Entry 2R93 (X-ray diffraction, 4.00 A resolution); this record covers chains A and E of the 13 polymer chains in the assembly.

Chain A:
Protein: DNA-directed RNA polymerase II subunit RPB1
Source organism: Saccharomyces cerevisiae
Notes: EC 2.7.7.6
Reference sequence: P04050 (RPB1_YEAST); residues 1-1733 here = UniProt positions 1-1733
Chain sequence (1733 residues; each row starts with the number of its first residue):
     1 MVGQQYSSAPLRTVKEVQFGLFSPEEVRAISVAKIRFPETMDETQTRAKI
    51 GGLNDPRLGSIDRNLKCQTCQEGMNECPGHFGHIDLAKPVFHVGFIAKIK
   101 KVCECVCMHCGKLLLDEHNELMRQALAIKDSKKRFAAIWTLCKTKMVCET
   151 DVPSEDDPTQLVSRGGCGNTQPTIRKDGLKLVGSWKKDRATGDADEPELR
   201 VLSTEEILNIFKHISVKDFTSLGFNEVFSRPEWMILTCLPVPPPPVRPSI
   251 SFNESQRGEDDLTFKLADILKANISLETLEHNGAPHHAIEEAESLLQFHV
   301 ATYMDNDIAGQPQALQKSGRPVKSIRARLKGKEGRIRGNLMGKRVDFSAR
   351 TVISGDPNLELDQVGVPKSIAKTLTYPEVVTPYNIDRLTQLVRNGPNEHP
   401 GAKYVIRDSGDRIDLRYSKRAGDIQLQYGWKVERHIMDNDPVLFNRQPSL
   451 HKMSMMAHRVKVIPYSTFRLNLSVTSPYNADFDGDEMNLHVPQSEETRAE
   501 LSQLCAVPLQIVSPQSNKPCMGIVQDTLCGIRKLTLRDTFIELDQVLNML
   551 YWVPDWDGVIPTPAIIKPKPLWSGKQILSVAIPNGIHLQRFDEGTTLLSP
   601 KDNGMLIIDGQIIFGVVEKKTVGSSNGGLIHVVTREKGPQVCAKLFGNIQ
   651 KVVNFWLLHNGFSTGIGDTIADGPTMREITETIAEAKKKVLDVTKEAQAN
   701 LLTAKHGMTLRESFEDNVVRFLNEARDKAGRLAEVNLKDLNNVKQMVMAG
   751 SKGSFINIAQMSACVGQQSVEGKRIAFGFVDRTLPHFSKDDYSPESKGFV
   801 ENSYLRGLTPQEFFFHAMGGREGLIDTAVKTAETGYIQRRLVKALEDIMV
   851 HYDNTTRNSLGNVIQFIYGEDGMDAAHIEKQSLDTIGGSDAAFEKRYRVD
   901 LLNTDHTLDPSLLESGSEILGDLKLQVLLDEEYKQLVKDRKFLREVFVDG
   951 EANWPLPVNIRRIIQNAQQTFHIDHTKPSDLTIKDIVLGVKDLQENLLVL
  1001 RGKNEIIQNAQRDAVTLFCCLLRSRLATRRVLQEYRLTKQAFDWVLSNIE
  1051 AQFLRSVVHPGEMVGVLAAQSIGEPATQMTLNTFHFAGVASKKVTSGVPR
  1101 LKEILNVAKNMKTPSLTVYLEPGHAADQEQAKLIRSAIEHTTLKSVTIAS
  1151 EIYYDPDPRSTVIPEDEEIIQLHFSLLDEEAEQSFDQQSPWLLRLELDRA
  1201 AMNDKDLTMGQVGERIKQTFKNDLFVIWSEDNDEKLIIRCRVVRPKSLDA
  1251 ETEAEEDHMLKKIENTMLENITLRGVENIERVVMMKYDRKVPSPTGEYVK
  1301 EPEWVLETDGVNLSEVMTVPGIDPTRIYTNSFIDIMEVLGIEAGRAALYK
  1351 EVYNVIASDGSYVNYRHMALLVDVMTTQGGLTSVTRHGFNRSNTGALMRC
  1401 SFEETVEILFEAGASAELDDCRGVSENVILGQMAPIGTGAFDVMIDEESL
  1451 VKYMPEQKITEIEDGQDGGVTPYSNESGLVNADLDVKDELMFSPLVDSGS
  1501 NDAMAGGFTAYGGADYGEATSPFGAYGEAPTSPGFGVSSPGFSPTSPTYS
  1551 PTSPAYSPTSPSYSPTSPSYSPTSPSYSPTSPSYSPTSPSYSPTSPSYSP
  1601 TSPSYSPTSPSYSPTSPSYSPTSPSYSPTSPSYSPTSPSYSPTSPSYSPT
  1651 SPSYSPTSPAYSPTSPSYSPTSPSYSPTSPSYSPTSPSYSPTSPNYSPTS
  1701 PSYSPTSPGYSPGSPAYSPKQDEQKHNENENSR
Not modelled in the structure: 1, 190-194, 1082-1091, 1178-1186, 1246-1253, 1456-1733
Ion coordination: Zn2+ site 1: C67, C70, C77; Zn2+ site 2: C110, C148; Mg2+ near D481 (its only coordinating residue here)
Swiss-Prot annotation at these positions:
  - region: P248 to D260 (Lid loop), N306 to K323 (Rudder loop), P810 to E822 (Bridging helix)
  - binding site (Zn(2+)): C67, C70, C77, H80, C107, C110, C148, C167
  - binding site (Mg(2+)): D481, D483, D485
  - modified residue: T1471 (Phosphothreonine)
  - cross-link (Glycyl lysine isopeptide (Lys-Gly)): K695 (interchain with G-Cter in ubiquitin), K1246 (interchain with G-Cter in ubiquitin), K1350 (interchain with G-Cter in ubiquitin)

Chain E:
Protein: DNA-directed RNA polymerases I, II, and III subunit RPABC1
Source organism: Saccharomyces cerevisiae
Notes: EC 2.7.7.6
Reference sequence: P20434 (RPAB1_YEAST); numbering as in UniProt (aligned over 1-215)
Chain sequence (215 residues; numbered 1 to 215; the number before each row is that of its first residue):
     1 MDQENERNISRLWRAFRTVKEMVKDRGYFITQEEVELPLEDFKAKYCDSM
    51 GRPQRKMMSFQANPTEESISKFPDMGSLWVEFCDEPSVGVKTMKTFVIHI
   101 QEKNFQTGIFVYQNNITPSAMKLVPSIPPATIETFNEAALVVNITHHELV
   151 PKHIRLSSDEKRELLKRYRLKESQLPRIQRADPVALYLGLKRGEVVKIIR
   201 KSETSGRYASYRICM
Not modelled in the structure: 1

Interface between chain A and chain E:
Residue-residue contacts - 86 pairs, chain A then chain E:
  R857(A) with Y168(E), hydrogen bond (side chain-backbone); L170(E); Q174(E)
  L860(A) with Q174(E), hydrogen bond (backbone-side chain)
  G861(A) with Q174(E), hydrogen bond (backbone-side chain)
  N862(A) with Q174(E)
  V863(A) with L170(E), hydrophobic; Q174(E), hydrogen bond (backbone-backbone); P176(E)
  Q865(A) with Y208(E)
  F866(A) with Y168(E), hydrophobic; L175(E), hydrophobic; Y208(E), hydrogen bond (backbone-side chain); A209(E); S210(E); Y211(E)
  I867(A) with Y208(E), hydrophobic
  G869(A) with T204(E), hydrogen bond (backbone-side chain)
  E870(A) with R200(E), salt bridge; S202(E), hydrogen bond; T204(E); S205(E), hydrogen bond (backbone-side chain); Y208(E)
  D871(A) with T204(E), hydrogen bond
  F942(A) with G206(E); R207(E)
  E945(A) with K201(E), salt bridge
  V946(A) with K201(E); S202(E); G206(E)
  F947(A) with E203(E)
  W954(A) with E203(E)
  L956(A) with T204(E)
  N1004(A) with R167(E)
  I1006(A) with E163(E); L164(E); R167(E)
  I1007(A) with R167(E); Y168(E), hydrophobic
  D1013(A) with S205(E), hydrogen bond (backbone-side chain); R207(E), salt bridge
  A1014(A) with S205(E)
  L1017(A) with S202(E); E203(E); T204(E); S205(E); G206(E)
  M1317(A) with V142(E)
  T1318(A) with R14(E); V141(E)
  P1324(A) with V142(E), hydrophobic; H147(E), hydrogen bond (backbone-side chain)
  T1325(A) with H146(E), hydrogen bond (side chain-backbone); H147(E), hydrogen bond (backbone-side chain); E148(E), hydrogen bond (backbone-backbone)
  R1326(A) with H147(E); E148(E), salt bridge
  I1327(A) with H147(E), hydrogen bond (backbone-side chain)
  M1336(A) with P183(E)
  E1337(A) with P183(E)
  V1338(A) with I144(E); P183(E)
  L1339(A) with I144(E); H147(E); V150(E); V184(E)
  G1340(A) with D182(E); P183(E)
  I1341(A) with D182(E); R212(E)
  E1342(A) with P151(E); H153(E); I198(E); R200(E), salt bridge; R212(E), salt bridge
  A1343(A) with L149(E); V150(E), hydrophobic
  R1345(A) with R200(E)
  A1346(A) with L149(E), hydrophobic
  Y1349(A) with E203(E)
  Y1365(A) with E203(E)
  T1376(A) with R212(E), hydrogen bond
  T1377(A) with R177(E); R212(E)
  Q1378(A) with R177(E)
  G1379(A) with Q179(E)
Also at the interface, not in a pair above, chain A (51 interface residues in all): A1010, T1016, S1314, A1347, R1366, D1373
Also at the interface, not in a pair above, chain E (41 interface residues in all): R11, A138, R169

Overview:
51 residues of chain A face 41 of chain E across their interface; the contacts include 16 hydrogen bonds and 6
salt bridges. Polar pairs include E870(A)-R200(E), E945(A)-K201(E) and D1013(A)-R207(E). UniProt lists 8
Zn2+-binding residues and 3 Mg2+-binding residues on chain A.
Chain A is DNA-directed RNA polymerase II subunit RPB1 and chain E is DNA-directed RNA polymerases I, II, and
III subunit RPABC1, both from Saccharomyces cerevisiae; the structure, Elongation complex of RNA polymerase II
with a hepatitis delta virus-derived RNA stem loop, was determined by X-ray diffraction, deposited together
with 2R92.
